Entry 7VY3 (electron microscopy, 2.63 A resolution); this record covers chains A and X of the 25 polymer chains in the assembly.

# Chain A
Molecule: Antenna pigment protein alpha chain
Source organism: Rhodobacter sphaeroides f. sp. denitrificans
Reference sequence: A0A7Z6W8S0 (A0A7Z6W8S0_CERSP); residues 1-54 here = UniProt positions 1-54
Chain sequence (54 residues; row label = number of the first residue in the row):
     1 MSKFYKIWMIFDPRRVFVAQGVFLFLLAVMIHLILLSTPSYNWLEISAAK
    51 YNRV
Disordered / not traced: 46-54
Modified / non-standard residues: M1 (N-formylmethionine; FME)
Residues lining bound ligands:
  - bacteriochlorophyll a (BCL), molecule 1: V16, A19, Q20, F23, I31
  - bacteriochlorophyll a (BCL), molecule 2: L24, F25, A28, H32, L35, Y41, W43
  - bacteriochlorophyll a (BCL), molecule 3: L24, L27, A28, I31, H32, L35, Y41
  - spheroidene (SPO), molecule 1: K3, F4, K6, I7, I10
  - spheroidene (SPO), molecule 2: Q20, F23, L24, L27, M30, I31, I34
  - ubiquinone-10 (U10): F4, I7, F11, V16, F23, L26, L27, V29, M30, L33

# Chain X
Molecule: PufX
Source organism: Rhodobacter sphaeroides f. sp. denitrificans
Reference sequence: A0A7Z6QV32 (A0A7Z6QV32_CERSP); numbering as in UniProt (aligned over 2-82)
Chain sequence (81 residues; numbered 2 to 82; the number before each row is that of its first residue):
     2 ADKTIFNDHLNTNPKTNLRLWVAFQMMKGAGWAGGVFFGTLLLIGFFRVV
    52 GRMLPIDENPAPAPNITGALETGIELIKHLV
Disordered / not traced: 2-16, 69-82
Residues lining bound ligands:
  - bacteriochlorophyll a (BCL): A24, M27, M28, A31
  - spheroidene (SPO): R20, V23, A24, M27
What the authors report for this chain:
  - mutagenesis - R49L, G52L, R53L: abolished binding to dimeric LH1-RC (citing earlier work)

# Chain A / chain X interface
Contacting residue pairs (16; chain A residue first):
  R14(A) with L19(X); W22(X); V23(X); Q26(X)
  F17(A) with V23(X), hydrophobic; Q26(X); M27(X)
  V18(A) with Q26(X); G30(X)
  G21(A) with M27(X); G30(X); A31(X)
  V22(A) with G30(X)
  F25(A) with A34(X), hydrophobic; G35(X)
  V29(A) with F38(X), hydrophobic
Also at the interface, not in a pair above, chain A (10 interface residues in all): Q20, L26, L33
Also at the interface, not in a pair above, chain X (11 interface residues in all): K29

# Summary
The interface between chain A and chain X involves 10 residues on one side and 11 on the other. One
bacteriochlorophyll a molecule and one spheroidene molecule are bound between chain A and chain X. From the
paper: R49L, G52L and R53L of chain X abolish binding to dimeric LH1-RC.
Chain A is Antenna pigment protein alpha chain and chain X is PufX, both from Rhodobacter sphaeroides f. sp.
denitrificans; the structure, Structure of photosynthetic LH1-rc super-complex of rhodobacter sphaeroides
lacking protein-U, was determined by electron microscopy (same publication as 7VY2).
